Entry 8FT8 (X-ray diffraction, 1.60 A resolution); this record covers chain A.

[Chain A]
Protein: Transcription factor ETV6, Anthrax toxin receptor 2 chimera
Source organism: Homo sapiens
UniProt: chimeric construct of P41212, P58335: residues 12-89 from P41212 (ETV6_HUMAN) positions 47-124 (UniProt number = residue number + 35); residues 90-267 from P58335 positions 40-217 (UniProt number = residue number - 50)
Amino-acid sequence (266 residues; numbered 2 to 267; the number before each row is that of its first residue):
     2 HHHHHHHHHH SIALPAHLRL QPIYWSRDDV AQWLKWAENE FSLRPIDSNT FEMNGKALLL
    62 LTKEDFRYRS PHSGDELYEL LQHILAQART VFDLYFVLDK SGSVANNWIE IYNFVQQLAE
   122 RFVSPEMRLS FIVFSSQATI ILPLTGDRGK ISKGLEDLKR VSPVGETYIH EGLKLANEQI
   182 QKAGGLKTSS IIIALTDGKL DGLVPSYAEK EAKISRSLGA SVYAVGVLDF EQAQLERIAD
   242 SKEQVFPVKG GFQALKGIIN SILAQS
Disordered / not traced: 2-11, 253
Sequence notes: expression tag (2-11); engineered mutation Ala14 (Arg49 in P41212), Glu77 (Val112 in P41212), Ala87 (Lys122 in P41212), Ala89 (Arg124 in P41212), Thr91 (Arg41 in P58335), Val92 (Ala42 in P58335), Ala225 (Cys175 in P58335)
Swiss-Prot annotation at these positions:
  - site: Leu19, Arg20 (Breakpoint for translocation to form ETV6-MDS2 in MDS), Arg20, Leu21 (Breakpoint for translocation to form PAX5-ETV6)
  - binding site (a divalent metal cation): Ser102, Ser104, Thr168
  - modified residue: Thr197 (Phosphothreonine)
From the paper describing this entry:
  - contacts within the chain: Arg20-Arg90 (hydrogen bond), Tyr25-Arg122, Ile85-Arg90 (hydrogen bond), Tyr25-Ser125 (hydrogen bond)
  - interface residues: Asn107, Ile110, Asn114, Gln138, Pro144

[Overview]
Curated annotation (UniProt) lists 3 divalent metal cation-binding residues. The paper reports interface
residues Asn107, Ile110 and Asn114 among others; contacts within the chain involving Arg20, Arg90 and Tyr25
among others.
Chain A is Transcription factor ETV6, Anthrax toxin receptor 2 chimera (Homo sapiens); the structure, The von
Willebrand factor A domain of human capillary morphogenesis gene II, flexibly fused to the ..., was determined
by X-ray diffraction together with 8FZU, 8FZV, 8FT6 and 8FZ4 from the same study.
